8DBQ - chains C and W of the 22 polymer chains in the assembly; structure by electron microscopy, 4.00 A resolution.

[Chain C]
Protein: ATP synthase subunit alpha
Source organism: Escherichia coli
Notes: EC 7.1.2.2
Reference sequence: A0A7U9G3U3 (A0A7U9G3U3_ECOLX); numbering as in UniProt (aligned over 2-513)
Amino-acid sequence (512 residues; row label = number of the first residue in the row):
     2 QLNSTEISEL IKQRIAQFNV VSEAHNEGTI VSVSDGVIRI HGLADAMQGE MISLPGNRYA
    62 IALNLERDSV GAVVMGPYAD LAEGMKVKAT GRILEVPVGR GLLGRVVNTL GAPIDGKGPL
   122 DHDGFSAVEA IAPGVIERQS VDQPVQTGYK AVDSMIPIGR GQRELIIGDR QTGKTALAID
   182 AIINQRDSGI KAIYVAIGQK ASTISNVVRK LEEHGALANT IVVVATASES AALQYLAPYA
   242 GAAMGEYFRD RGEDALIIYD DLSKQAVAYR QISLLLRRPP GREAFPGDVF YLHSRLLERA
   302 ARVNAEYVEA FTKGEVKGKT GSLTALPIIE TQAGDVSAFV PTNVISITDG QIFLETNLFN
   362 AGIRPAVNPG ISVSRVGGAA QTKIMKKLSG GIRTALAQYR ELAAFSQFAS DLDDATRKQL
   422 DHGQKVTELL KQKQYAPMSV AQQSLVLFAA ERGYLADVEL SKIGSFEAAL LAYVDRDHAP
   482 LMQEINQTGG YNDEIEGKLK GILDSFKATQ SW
Sequence notes: conflict Ala47 (Cys in A0A7U9G3U3), Ala90 (Cys in A0A7U9G3U3), Ala193 (Cys in A0A7U9G3U3), Ala243 (Cys in A0A7U9G3U3)
Bound ions: Mg2+: Thr176 (together with ATP)
Ligand contacts:
  - ADP (adenosine-5'-diphosphate): Val374, Ser375, Arg376
  - ATP (adenosine-5'-triphosphate): Tyr150, Asp170, Arg171, Gln172, Thr173, Gly174, Lys175, Thr176, Ala177, Glu331, Phe360, Arg365, Pro366, Gln433, Lys434, Gln435

[Chain W]
Protein: ATP synthase subunit delta
Source organism: Escherichia coli
Reference sequence: V0ZA15 (V0ZA15_ECOLX); residues 2-174 here correspond to UniProt positions 3-175 (UniProt number = residue number + 1)
Amino-acid sequence (173 residues; each row starts with the number of its first residue):
     2 EFITVARPYA KAAFDFAVEH QSVERWQDML AFAAEVTKNE QMAELLSGAL APETLAESFI
    62 AVAGEQLDEN GQNLIRVMAE NGRLNALPDV LEQFIHLRAV SEATAEVDVI SAAALSEQQL
   122 AKISAAMEKR LSRKVKLNAK IDKSVMAGVI IRAGDMVIDG SVRGRLERLA DVL
Sequence notes: conflict Ala64 (Cys65 in V0ZA15), Ala140 (Cys141 in V0ZA15)

[Chain C / chain W interface]
Contacting residue pairs - 25 pairs, chain C then chain W:
  Gln2(C) with Phe3(W); Val6(W)
  Leu3(C) with Arg84(W), hydrogen bond (backbone-side chain)
  Ser5(C) with Asn82(W)
  Glu7(C) with Pro9(W); Tyr10(W), hydrogen bond; Asn82(W), hydrogen bond; Arg84(W), salt bridge
  Ser9(C) with Lys12(W); Ala13(W)
  Ile12(C) with Pro9(W), hydrophobic; Ala13(W), hydrophobic
  Lys13(C) with Ala13(W); Asp16(W); Glu20(W), salt bridge
  Ile16(C) with Phe17(W), hydrophobic; Glu70(W); Asn71(W); Leu75(W), hydrophobic
  Ala17(C) with Phe17(W), hydrophobic
  Phe19(C) with Asn74(W); Arg77(W); Val78(W), hydrophobic; Glu81(W)
  Arg68(C) with Asn82(W)
Other interface residues (no listed pair), chain C (14 interface residues in all): Asn4, Arg15, Gln18
Other interface residues (no listed pair), chain W (21 interface residues in all): Glu2, Thr5, Trp27

[Summary]
14 residues of chain C and 21 residues of chain W are in contact, with 3 hydrogen bonds and 2 salt bridges.
Among the polar pairs are Glu7(C)-Arg84(W), Lys13(C)-Glu20(W) and Leu3(C)-Arg84(W). Ligands of chain C: ATP
and ADP.
Here chain C is ATP synthase subunit alpha and chain W is ATP synthase subunit delta, both from Escherichia
coli. Entry 8DBQ (E. coli ATP synthase imaged in 10mM MgATP State1 "half-up" Fo classified) was determined by
electron microscopy (same publication as 8DBP, 8DBR, 8DBS, 8DBT, 8DBU, 8DBV and 8DBW).
